6VVX - chains F and O of the 10 polymer chains in the assembly; structure by electron microscopy, 3.39 A resolution.

# Chain F
Name: RNA polymerase sigma factor SigA
Organism: Mycobacterium tuberculosis
UniProtKB: P9WGI0 (SIGA_MYCTO); numbering as in UniProt (aligned over 1-528)
Amino-acid sequence (531 residues; numbered -2 to 528; the number before each row is that of its first residue; numbers below 1 keep their minus sign (Gly-2 is residue -2)):
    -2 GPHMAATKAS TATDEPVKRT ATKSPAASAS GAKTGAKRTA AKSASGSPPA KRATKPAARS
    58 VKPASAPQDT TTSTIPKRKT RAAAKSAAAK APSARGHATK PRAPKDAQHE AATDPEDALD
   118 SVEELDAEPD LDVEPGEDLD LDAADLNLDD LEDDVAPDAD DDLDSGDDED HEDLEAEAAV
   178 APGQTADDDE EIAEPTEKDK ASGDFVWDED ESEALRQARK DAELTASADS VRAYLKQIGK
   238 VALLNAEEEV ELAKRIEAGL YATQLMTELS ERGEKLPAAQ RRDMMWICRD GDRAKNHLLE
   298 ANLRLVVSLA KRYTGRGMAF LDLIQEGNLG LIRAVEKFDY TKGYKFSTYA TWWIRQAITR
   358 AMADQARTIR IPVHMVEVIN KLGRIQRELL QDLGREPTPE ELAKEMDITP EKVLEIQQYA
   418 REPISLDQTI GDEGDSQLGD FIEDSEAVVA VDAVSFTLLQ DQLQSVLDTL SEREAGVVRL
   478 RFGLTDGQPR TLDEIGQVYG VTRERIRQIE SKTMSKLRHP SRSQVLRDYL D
Not modelled in the structure: -2 to 208, 528
Construct notes: expression tag (-2 to 0)
Curated features (UniProtKB/Swiss-Prot):
  - DNA-binding region: Leu489 to Ser508 (H-T-H motif)
  - region: Ala225 to Ala259 (Sigma-70 factor domain-1)
  - motif: Asp319 to Gln322 (Interaction with polymerase core subunit RpoC)

# Chain O
Molecule: 90-nt DNA strand
Organism: Mycobacterium tuberculosis
Sequence (90 nucleotides; each row starts with the number of its first residue):
     1 GGCTATGGAT GACCGAACCT GGTCTTGACT CCATTGCCGG ATTTGTATTA GACTGGCAGG
    61 GTTGCCCCGA AGCGGGCGGA AACAAGCACG
Not modelled in the structure: 1-13, 79-90

# How chain F and chain O interact
Contacting residue pairs - 52 pairs, chain F then chain O:
  Asp226(F) - DG56(O)  hydrogen bond to the base
  Val228(F) - DG56(O)  base contact
  Arg229(F) - DG56(O)  hydrogen bond to the base
  Leu232(F) - DG55(O)  sugar contact
  Gly236(F) - DG55(O)  base contact
  Leu240(F) - DT54(O)  base contact
  Ala298(F) - DT54(O)  base contact
  Asn299(F) - DT54(O)  hydrogen bond to the base
  Arg301(F) - DT54(O)  phosphate contact
  Arg301(F) - DG55(O)  hydrogen bond to the base
  Leu302(F) - DT54(O)  hydrogen bond to the base
  Ser305(F) - DT54(O)  sugar contact
  Ser305(F) - DG55(O)  phosphate contact
  Lys308(F) - DG56(O)  salt bridge to the phosphate
  Arg330(F) - DA47(O)  salt bridge to the phosphate
  Arg330(F) - DT48(O)  salt bridge to the phosphate
  Lys334(F) - DT48(O)  salt bridge to the phosphate
  Phe335(F) - DA50(O)  base contact
  Asp336(F) - DA50(O)  hydrogen bond to the base
  Lys339(F) - DA50(O)  base contact
  Tyr341(F) - DA50(O)  sugar contact
  Tyr341(F) - DG51(O)  sugar contact
  Tyr341(F) - DA52(O)  phosphate contact
  Lys342(F) - DA52(O)  hydrogen bond to the phosphate
  Lys342(F) - DC53(O)  salt bridge to the phosphate
  Ser344(F) - DA52(O)  sugar contact
  Ser344(F) - DC53(O)  hydrogen bond to the phosphate
  Thr345(F) - DG51(O)  sugar contact
  Thr345(F) - DA52(O)  base contact
  Thr345(F) - DC53(O)  base contact
  Tyr346(F) - DT49(O)  hydrogen bond to the phosphate
  Tyr346(F) - DA50(O)  base contact
  Thr348(F) - DC53(O)  base contact
  Trp349(F) - DT49(O)  base contact
  Trp350(F) - DT48(O)  phosphate contact
  Trp350(F) - DT49(O)  phosphate contact
  Gln353(F) - DT48(O)  base contact
  Gln353(F) - DT49(O)  base contact
  Arg367(F) - DG45(O)  salt bridge to the phosphate
  Pro369(F) - DT44(O)  phosphate contact
  Pro369(F) - DG45(O)  phosphate contact
  His371(F) - DT44(O)  salt bridge to the phosphate
  Val498(F) - DC24(O)  phosphate contact
  Val498(F) - DT25(O)  phosphate contact
  Thr499(F) - DT25(O)  phosphate contact
  Thr499(F) - DT26(O)  base contact
  Arg500(F) - DA28(O)  base contact
  Glu501(F) - DT26(O)  base contact
  Arg502(F) - DG22(O)  sugar contact
  Arg502(F) - DT23(O)  salt bridge to the phosphate
  Arg502(F) - DC24(O)  salt bridge to the phosphate
  Gln505(F) - DC24(O)  base contact
Interface residues without a listed pair, chain F (39 interface residues in all): Val304, Arg357, Val370, Arg470
Interface residues without a listed pair, chain O (23 interface residues in all): DG27, DC29, DT43, DT46, DC57

# Overview
Chain F and chain O form an interface of 39 and 23 residues respectively; the contacts include 9 hydrogen
bonds and 9 salt bridges. Among the polar pairs are Asp226(F)-DG56(O), Arg229(F)-DG56(O) and
Asn299(F)-DT54(O).
Chain F is RNA polymerase sigma factor SigA and chain O is a 90-nt DNA strand, both from Mycobacterium
tuberculosis; the structure, Mycobacterium tuberculosis WT RNAP transcription initiation intermediate
structure with Sorangicin, was determined by electron microscopy (same publication as 6VVS, 6VVT, 6VVV, 6VVY,
6VVZ and 6VW0).
